5TGO - chains A and F of the 6 polymer chains in the assembly; structure by X-ray diffraction, 2.35 A resolution.

[Chain A]
Name: Hemagglutinin HA1 chain
Source organism: Influenza A virus
Reference sequence: A0A0J9X252 (A0A0J9X252_9INFA); the construct lacks a stretch of the UniProt sequence and is renumbered around it, so the offset changes along the chain: 7-129 = UniProt 1-123; 130-158 = UniProt 125-153; 159-263 = UniProt 156-260; 265-276 = UniProt 261-272; 1 more segments
Sequence (323 residues; each row starts with the number of its first residue; note: 1 number in that range is skipped by the numbering (no residue carries it; nothing is unmodelled there); a row labelled like 158A-158B holds insertion residues (158A, then the next letters in order)):
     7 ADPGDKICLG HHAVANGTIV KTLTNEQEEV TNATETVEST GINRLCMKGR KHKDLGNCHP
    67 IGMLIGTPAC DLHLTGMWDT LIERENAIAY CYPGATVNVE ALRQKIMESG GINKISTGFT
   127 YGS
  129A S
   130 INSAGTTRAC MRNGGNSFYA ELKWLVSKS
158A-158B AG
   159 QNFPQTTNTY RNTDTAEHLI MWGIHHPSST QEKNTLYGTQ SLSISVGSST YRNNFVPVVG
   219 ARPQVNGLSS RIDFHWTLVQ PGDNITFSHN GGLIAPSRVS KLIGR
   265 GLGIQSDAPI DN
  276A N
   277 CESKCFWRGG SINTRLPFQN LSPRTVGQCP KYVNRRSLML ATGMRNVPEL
Unresolved in the structure: 7-10, 326
Construct notes: engineered mutation Ala158A (Lys154 in A0A0J9X252), Thr193 (Asp190 in A0A0J9X252), Leu226 (Gln223 in A0A0J9X252), Ser228 (Gly225 in A0A0J9X252)
Disulfides: Cys52-Cys277, Cys64-Cys76, Cys97-Cys139, Cys281-Cys305
Covalent attachments: N-acetylglucosamine (NAG) linked to Asn38, Asn242
What the authors report for this chain:
  - mutagenesis - Q226L/G228S, G228S: abolished binding to alpha2-3 sialosides
  - mutagenesis - Q226L/G228S: unchanged binding to human-type alpha2-6 receptors

[Chain F]
Name: Hemagglutinin HA2 chain
Source organism: Influenza A virus
Reference sequence: A0A0J9X253 (A0A0J9X253_9INFA); numbering as in UniProt (aligned over 2-174)
Sequence (180 residues; row label = number of the first residue in the row):
     2 LFGAIAGFLE NGWEGMVDGW YGFRHQNAQG TGQAADYKST QAAIDQITGK LNRLVEKTNT
    62 EFESIESEFS EIEHQIGNVI NWTKDSITDI WTYQAELLVA MENQHTIDMA DSEMLNLYER
   122 VRKQLRQNAE EDGKGCFEIY HACDDSCMES IRNNTYDHSQ YREEALLNRL NINSGRLVPR
Unresolved in the structure: 173-181
Construct notes: expression tag (175-181)
Disulfides: Cys144-Cys148

[How chain A and chain F interact]
Contacting residue pairs (10):
  Glu106(A) - Gln76(F)
  Ala107(A) - Glu74(F)
  Ala107(A) - His75(F)
  Gln110(A) - His75(F)
  Gln110(A) - Gln76(F)
  Gln110(A) - Asn79(F)  hydrogen bond
  Lys111(A) - His75(F)
  Glu114(A) - His75(F)  salt bridge
  Glu114(A) - Asn79(F)  hydrogen bond
  Lys307(A) - Asp90(F)  salt bridge

[Overview]
6 residues of chain A face 5 of chain F across their interface, with 2 hydrogen bonds and 2 salt bridges.
Polar contacts include Glu114(A)-His75(F), Lys307(A)-Asp90(F) and Gln110(A)-Asn79(F). The paper reports that
Q226L/G228S and G228S of chain A abolish binding to alpha2-3 sialosides; Q226L/G228S of chain A leave binding
to human-type alpha2-6 receptors unchanged.
Here chain A is Hemagglutinin HA1 chain and chain F is Hemagglutinin HA2 chain, both from Influenza A virus.
Entry 5TGO (Crystal structure of H10 hemagglutinin mutant (K158aA-D193T-Q226L-G228S) from Jiangxi-Donghu
(2013) H10N8 influenza virus) was determined by X-ray diffraction, deposited together with 5TGU, 5TGV, 5TH0,
5TH1, 5THB, 5THC and 5THF.
